Entry 6ROK (X-ray diffraction, 1.95 A resolution); this record covers chains A and D of the 3 polymer chains in the assembly.

[Chain A]
Molecule: Formamidopyrimidine-DNA glycosylase
From: Lactococcus lactis subsp. cremoris
Notes: EC 3.2.2.23, 4.2.99.18
UniProt: A0A165FVI1 (A0A165FVI1_LACLC); residues 1-271 here correspond to UniProt positions 2-272 (UniProt number = residue number + 1)
Chain sequence (271 residues; row label = number of the first residue in the row):
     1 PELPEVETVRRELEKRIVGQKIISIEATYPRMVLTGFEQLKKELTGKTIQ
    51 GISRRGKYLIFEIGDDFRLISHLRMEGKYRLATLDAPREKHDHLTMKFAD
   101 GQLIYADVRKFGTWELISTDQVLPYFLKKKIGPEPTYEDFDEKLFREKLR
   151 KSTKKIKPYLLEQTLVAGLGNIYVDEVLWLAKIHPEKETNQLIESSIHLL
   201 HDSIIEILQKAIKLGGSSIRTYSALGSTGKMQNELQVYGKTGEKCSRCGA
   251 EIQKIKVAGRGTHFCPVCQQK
Metal / ion sites: Zn2+: Cys245, Cys248, Cys265, Cys268
Ligand contacts: 5JL (2,8-dithioxo-1,2,3,7,8,9-hexahydro-6H-purin-6-one): Lys57, Leu161, Glu162, Gln163, Gly170, Arg260
From the paper describing this entry:
  - Zn2+ coordination: Cys245, Cys248, Cys265, Cys268
  - binding site for 5JL: Lys57, Arg260
  - catalytic residues: Pro1, Glu2 (citing earlier work)

[Chain D]
Molecule: 14-nt DNA strand
Sequence (14 nucleotides; numbered 1 to 14; the number before each row is that of its first residue):
     1 CTCTTTXTTTCTCG
Modified positions: 3DR (1',2'-dideoxyribofuranose-5'-phosphate) at position 7
Ligand contacts: 5JL (2,8-dithioxo-1,2,3,7,8,9-hexahydro-6H-purin-6-one): DT8, DT9, DT10

[Interface between chain A and chain D]
Contacting residue pairs (28):
  Pro1(A) with 3DR_7(D), sugar contact; DT8(D), sugar contact
  Glu2(A) with 3DR_7(D), sugar contact; DT8(D), phosphate contact
  Lys57(A) with DT8(D), salt bridge to the phosphate; DT9(D), salt bridge to the phosphate
  His72(A) with DT8(D), hydrogen bond to the phosphate; DT9(D), salt bridge to the phosphate
  Arg74(A) with DT8(D), hydrogen bond to the base; DT9(D), hydrogen bond to the sugar
  Met75(A) with DT6(D), sugar contact; 3DR_7(D), sugar contact; DT8(D), base contact
  Arg109(A) with DT6(D), base contact
  Lys129(A) with DT10(D), salt bridge to the phosphate
  Gln163(A) with DT9(D), phosphate contact
  Gly170(A) with DT8(D), phosphate contact
  Asn171(A) with 3DR_7(D), hydrogen bond to the phosphate; DT8(D), hydrogen bond to the phosphate
  Ile172(A) with 3DR_7(D), sugar contact
  Tyr238(A) with DT6(D), phosphate contact; 3DR_7(D), hydrogen bond to the phosphate
  Lys254(A) with DT5(D), phosphate contact; DT6(D), salt bridge to the phosphate
  Lys256(A) with DT5(D), salt bridge to the phosphate
  Arg260(A) with 3DR_7(D), salt bridge to the phosphate; DT8(D), salt bridge to the phosphate
  Gly261(A) with DT6(D), phosphate contact
Interface residues without a listed pair, chain A (21 interface residues in all): Tyr58, Glu76, Phe111, Leu169

[Summary]
21 residues of chain A face 6 of chain D across their interface; the contacts include 6 hydrogen bonds and 8
salt bridges. Polar pairs include Arg74(A)-DT8(D), Arg74(A)-DT9(D) and His72(A)-DT8(D). Compound 5JL is bound
between chain A and chain D. The paper reports catalytic residues Pro1(A) and Glu2(A); a binding site for 5JL
at Lys57(A) and Arg260(A).
Here chain A is Formamidopyrimidine-DNA glycosylase (Lactococcus lactis subsp. cremoris) and chain D is a
14-nt DNA strand. Entry 6ROK (The crystal structure of a complex between the LlFpg protein, a THF-DNA and an
inhibitor) was determined by X-ray diffraction (same publication as 6RNM, 6RNO, 6RNR, 6RO2, 6RP0 and 6RP7).
